PDB entry 1NSN | X-ray diffraction, 2.80 A resolution | chains L and H of the 3 polymer chains in the assembly

Chain L:
Molecule: IGG fab (IGG1, kappa)
Source organism: Mus musculus
Notes: antibody fragment or engineered binder
Sequence (218 residues; each row starts with the number of its first residue; a row labelled like 27A-27D holds insertion residues (27A, then the next letters in order)):
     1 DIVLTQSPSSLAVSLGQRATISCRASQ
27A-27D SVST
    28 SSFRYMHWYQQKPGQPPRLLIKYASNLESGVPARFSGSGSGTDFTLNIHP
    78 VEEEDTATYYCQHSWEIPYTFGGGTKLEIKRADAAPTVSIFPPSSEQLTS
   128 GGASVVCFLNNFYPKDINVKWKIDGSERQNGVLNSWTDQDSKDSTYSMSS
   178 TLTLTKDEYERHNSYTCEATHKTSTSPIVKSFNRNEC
Not modelled in the structure: 214
Disulfide bonds: Cys23-Cys88, Cys134-Cys194

Chain H:
Molecule: IGG fab (IGG1, kappa)
Source organism: Mus musculus
Notes: antibody fragment or engineered binder
Sequence (210 residues; numbered 1 to 223 plus 4 insertion-coded residues; 17 numbers in that range are skipped by the numbering (no residue carries them; nothing is unmodelled there); the number before each row is that of its first residue; a row labelled like 82A-82C holds insertion residues (82A, then the next letters in order)):
     1 DVQLQESGPGLVKPSQSLSLTCTVTGYSITSDYAW
   35A N
    36 WIRQFPGNKLEWMGYITYSGTTSYNPSLKSRISISRDTSKNQFFMQL
82A-82C NSV
    83 TTEDTGTFYCTRGNGD
   103 WGQGTTLTVSSAKTTPPSVYPLAPGSAA
   133 QTNSMVTLGCLVKGYFPEPVTVTW
   161 NSGSLSSG
   171 VHTFPAVLQS
   183 DLYTLSSSVTVPSS
   199 PR
   202 PSETVTCNVAHPASSTKVDKKI
Construct notes: conflict Ile29 (Val47 in 1513182), Asp32 (Glu50 in 1513182), Met48 (Leu67 in 1513182), Thr52 (Asn71 in 1513182), Thr56 (Ser75 in 1513182), Ser70 (Thr89 in 1513182), Met80 (Leu99 in 1513182), Gly88 (Ala110 in 1513182), Phe90 (Tyr112 in 1513182), Thr93 (Asp116 in 1513182), Gly95 (Trp119 in 1513182), Asn96 (Phe120 in 1513182), Gly97 (Ala121 in 1513182), Asp98 (Tyr122 in 1513182), Thr108 (Leu128 in 1513182), Leu109 (Val129 in 1513182), Ser113 (Ala133 in 1513182), Pro199 (Thr207 in 1513182), Arg200 (Trp208 in 1513182)
Disulfide bonds: Cys22-Cys92, Cys142-Cys208

Interface between chain L and chain H:
Contacting residue pairs (61):
  Tyr36(L) - Trp103(H)
  Gln38(L) - Gln39(H)  hydrogen bond
  Gln38(L) - Tyr91(H)
  Pro43(L) - Tyr91(H)  hydrophobic
  Pro43(L) - Gly104(H)
  Pro43(L) - Gln105(H)
  Pro44(L) - Leu45(H)  hydrophobic
  Pro44(L) - Trp103(H)
  Thr85(L) - Asn43(H)
  Tyr87(L) - Asn43(H)  hydrogen bond
  Tyr87(L) - Leu45(H)  hydrophobic
  Ile94(L) - Trp47(H)  hydrophobic
  Ile94(L) - Tyr50(H)
  Ile94(L) - Ser58(H)
  Pro95(L) - Trp47(H)  hydrophobic
  Pro95(L) - Asn60(H)
  Pro95(L) - Pro61(H)
  Tyr96(L) - Trp47(H)
  Phe98(L) - Leu45(H)
  Phe98(L) - Trp103(H)  hydrophobic
  Gly100(L) - Asn43(H)
  Ser116(L) - Thr139(H)
  Phe118(L) - Leu124(H)
  Phe118(L) - Ala125(H)
  Phe118(L) - Thr139(H)
  Pro119(L) - Gly127(H)
  Ser121(L) - Tyr122(H)
  Ser121(L) - Pro123(H)
  Glu123(L) - Val121(H)
  Glu123(L) - Tyr122(H)
  Glu123(L) - Lys221(H)  salt bridge
  Gln124(L) - Tyr122(H)
  Ser127(L) - Tyr122(H)  hydrogen bond
  Ser131(L) - Leu143(H)
  Ser131(L) - Lys145(H)  hydrogen bond
  Val133(L) - Leu124(H)  hydrophobic
  Phe135(L) - Phe174(H)  hydrophobic
  Phe135(L) - Ser188(H)
  Phe135(L) - Ser189(H)
  Phe135(L) - Ser190(H)
  Asn137(L) - His172(H)
  Asn137(L) - Phe174(H)
  Asn137(L) - Ser190(H)
  Asn138(L) - His172(H)  hydrogen bond
  Leu160(L) - Val177(H)  hydrophobic
  Leu160(L) - Gln179(H)
  Leu160(L) - Thr186(H)
  Asn161(L) - Val177(H)
  Ser162(L) - Pro175(H)  hydrogen bond (side chain-backbone)
  Ser162(L) - Val177(H)
  Trp163(L) - Pro175(H)
  Thr164(L) - Thr173(H)
  Thr164(L) - Phe174(H)
  Thr164(L) - Pro175(H)
  Ser174(L) - His172(H)  hydrogen bond
  Ser174(L) - Phe174(H)
  Met175(L) - Phe174(H)
  Ser176(L) - Phe174(H)
  Ser176(L) - Ser188(H)  hydrogen bond
  Thr178(L) - Leu143(H)
  Thr180(L) - Lys145(H)  hydrogen bond
Interface residues without a listed pair, chain L (37 interface residues in all): Gln42, Gly101, Ile117, Asp165
Interface residues without a listed pair, chain H (39 interface residues in all): Asn35A, Ile37, Lys44, Pro126, Leu140, Gly141, Thr192

Summary:
Chain L and chain H form an interface of 37 and 39 residues respectively; the contacts include 9 hydrogen
bonds and 1 salt bridge. Polar pairs include Glu123(L)-Lys221(H), Gln38(L)-Gln39(H) and Tyr87(L)-Asn43(H).
Chain L is IGG fab (IGG1, kappa) and chain H is IGG fab (IGG1, kappa), both from Mus musculus; the structure,
The crystal structure of antibody N10-staphylococcal nuclease complex at 2.9 angstroms resolution, was
determined by X-ray diffraction.
